6NNQ - chains A and B; structure by X-ray diffraction, 2.62 A resolution.

== Chain A ==
Protein: Sentrin-specific protease 1
From: Homo sapiens
Notes: EC 3.4.22.-
Reference sequence: Q9P0U3 (SENP1_HUMAN), isoform Q9P0U3-2; residue numbers follow UniProt; this construct covers 421-643
Chain sequence (224 residues; numbered 420 to 643; the number before each row is that of its first residue):
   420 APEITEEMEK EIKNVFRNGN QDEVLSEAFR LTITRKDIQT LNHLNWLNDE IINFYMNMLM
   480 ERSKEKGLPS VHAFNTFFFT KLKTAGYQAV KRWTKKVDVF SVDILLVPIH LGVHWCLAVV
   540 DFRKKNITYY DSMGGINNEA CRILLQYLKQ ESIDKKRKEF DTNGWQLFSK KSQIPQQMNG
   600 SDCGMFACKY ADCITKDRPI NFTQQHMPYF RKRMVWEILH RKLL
Differences from the reference sequence: expression tag (420)
Swiss-Prot annotation at these positions:
  - motif: Lys574 to Lys577 (Nuclear localization signal)
  - active site: His533, Asp550
  - mutagenesis: Asp441 (D441A: No effect on SUMO2 processing and SUMO2 deconjugating activities), Trp465 (W465A: Impairs SUMO2 processing and SUMO2 deconjugating activities), Asp468 (D468A: Slightly impairs SUMO2 processing activity. No effect on SUMO2 deconjugating activity), Phe496 (F496A: Impairs SUMO2 processing activity. No effect on SUMO2 deconjugating activity), Arg511 (R511A: Impairs SUMO2 processing activity. No effect on SUMO2 deconjugating activity), Trp512 (W512A: Impairs SUMO2 processing and SUMO2 deconjugating activities), His529 (H529A: Impairs SUMO2 processing activity. No effect on SUMO2 deconjugating activity), Val532 (V532A: No effect on SUMO2 processing and SUMO2 deconjugating activities), His533 (H533A: Abolishes SUMO2 processing and SUMO2 deconjugating activities), Trp534 (W534A: Abolishes SUMO2 processing and SUMO2 deconjugating activities), Asp550 (D550A: Abolishes SUMO2 processing and SUMO2 deconjugating activities)
What the authors report for this chain:
  - catalytic residues: Cys602
  - catalytic residues: His533, Asp550 (citing earlier work)
  - mutagenesis - C602S: abolished catalytic activity on tri-SUMO2

== Chain B ==
Protein: Small ubiquitin-related modifier 3
From: Homo sapiens
Reference sequence: P55854 (SUMO3_HUMAN); residues 16-93 here correspond to UniProt positions 15-92 (UniProt number = residue number - 1)
Chain sequence (78 residues; numbered 16 to 93; the number before each row is that of its first residue):
    16 DHINLKVAGQ DGSVVQFKIK RHTPLSKLMK AYCERQGLSM RQIRFRFDGQ PINETDTPAQ
    76 LEMEDEDTID VFQQQTGG
Swiss-Prot annotation at these positions:
  - cross-link: Gly93 (Glycyl lysine isopeptide (Gly-Lys) (interchain with K-? in acceptor proteins))

== Chain A / chain B interface ==
Residue-residue contacts (51):
  Gln440(A) - Arg56(B)  hydrogen bond
  Asp441(A) - Arg56(B)
  Glu446(A) - Asn68(B)
  Arg449(A) - Asn68(B)  hydrogen bond (backbone-side chain)
  Arg449(A) - Thr70(B)  hydrogen bond
  Arg449(A) - Asp71(B)  salt bridge
  Arg449(A) - Gln75(B)  hydrogen bond
  Leu450(A) - Pro66(B)  hydrophobic
  Leu450(A) - Asn68(B)
  Thr451(A) - Asn68(B)
  Lys455(A) - Arg56(B)  hydrogen bond (side chain-backbone)
  Lys455(A) - Gln57(B)  hydrogen bond
  Lys455(A) - Gln89(B)  hydrogen bond
  Trp465(A) - Thr91(B)
  Trp465(A) - Gly92(B)
  Trp465(A) - Gly93(B)
  Leu466(A) - Gln90(B)
  Leu466(A) - Thr91(B)
  Leu466(A) - Gly92(B)  hydrogen bond (backbone-backbone)
  Asn467(A) - Gln89(B)
  Asn467(A) - Gln90(B)
  Asp468(A) - Arg59(B)  salt bridge
  Asp468(A) - Gln89(B)
  Asp468(A) - Gln90(B)  hydrogen bond (backbone-backbone)
  Glu469(A) - Arg59(B)  salt bridge
  Asn494(A) - Gly64(B)  hydrogen bond (side chain-backbone)
  Thr495(A) - Gln90(B)  hydrogen bond
  Phe496(A) - Arg59(B)
  Phe496(A) - Phe87(B)  hydrophobic
  Phe496(A) - Gln88(B)
  Phe496(A) - Gln90(B)
  Lys500(A) - Gln25(B)
  Lys500(A) - Asp85(B)  salt bridge
  Lys500(A) - Phe87(B)
  Arg511(A) - Asp63(B)
  Trp512(A) - Asp63(B)
  Trp512(A) - Gly64(B)
  Lys514(A) - Glu77(B)  salt bridge
  His529(A) - Gln90(B)
  His529(A) - Thr91(B)  hydrogen bond (side chain-backbone)
  Gly531(A) - Thr91(B)
  Val532(A) - Gly92(B)
  Val532(A) - Gly93(B)  hydrogen bond (backbone-backbone)
  His533(A) - Gly92(B)
  Trp534(A) - Gln90(B)
  Trp534(A) - Thr91(B)
  Trp534(A) - Gly92(B)  hydrogen bond (side chain-backbone)
  Gln596(A) - Gly93(B)  hydrogen bond (side chain-backbone)
  Gly599(A) - Gly93(B)
  Ser600(A) - Gly93(B)  hydrogen bond (backbone-backbone)
  Cys602(A) - Gly93(B)
Other interface residues (no listed pair), chain A (30 interface residues in all): Lys515, Asp601
Other interface residues (no listed pair), chain B (22 interface residues in all): Ser54, Arg61
The authors on this interface:
  - residue pairs: Phe496(A)-Phe87(B) (hydrophobic contact), His529(A)-Thr91(B) (hydrogen bond), Gly531(A)-Thr91(B), Cys602(A)-Gly93(B)
  - interface residues, chain A: Gln440(A), Glu446(A), Arg449(A), Lys455(A), Trp465(A), Leu466(A), Asp468(A), Glu469(A), Asn494(A), Thr495(A), Lys514(A), Val532(A), Trp534(A), Gln596(A)
  - interface residues, chain B: Ser54(B), Arg56(B), Gln57(B), Arg61(B), Gly64(B), Asn68(B), Thr70(B), Asp71(B), Gln75(B), Glu77(B), Asp85(B)

== In short ==
Chain A and chain B form an interface of 30 and 22 residues respectively, with 16 hydrogen bonds and 5 salt
bridges. Polar pairs include Arg449(A)-Asp71(B), Asp468(A)-Arg59(B) and Glu469(A)-Arg59(B). The authors report
a hydrophobic contact between Phe496(A) and Phe87(B); a hydrogen bond between His529(A) and Thr91(B); contacts
between Gly531(A) and Thr91(B) and Cys602(A) and Gly93(B). The paper reports catalytic residues Cys602(A),
His533(A) and Asp550(A); C602S of chain A abolishes catalytic activity on tri-SUMO2.
Chain A is Sentrin-specific protease 1 and chain B is Small ubiquitin-related modifier 3, both from Homo
sapiens; the structure, Non-covalent structure of SENP1 in complex with SUMO2, was determined by X-ray
diffraction.
